9EO1 - chains A and C of the 4 polymer chains in the assembly; structure by electron microscopy, 3.20 A resolution.

[Chain A]
Name: Fanconi-associated nuclease 1
Source organism: Homo sapiens
Notes: EC 3.1.21.-, 3.1.4.1
Reference sequence: Q9Y2M0 (FAN1_HUMAN); residues 372-1007 here = UniProt positions 372-1007
Sequence (636 residues; each row starts with the number of its first residue):
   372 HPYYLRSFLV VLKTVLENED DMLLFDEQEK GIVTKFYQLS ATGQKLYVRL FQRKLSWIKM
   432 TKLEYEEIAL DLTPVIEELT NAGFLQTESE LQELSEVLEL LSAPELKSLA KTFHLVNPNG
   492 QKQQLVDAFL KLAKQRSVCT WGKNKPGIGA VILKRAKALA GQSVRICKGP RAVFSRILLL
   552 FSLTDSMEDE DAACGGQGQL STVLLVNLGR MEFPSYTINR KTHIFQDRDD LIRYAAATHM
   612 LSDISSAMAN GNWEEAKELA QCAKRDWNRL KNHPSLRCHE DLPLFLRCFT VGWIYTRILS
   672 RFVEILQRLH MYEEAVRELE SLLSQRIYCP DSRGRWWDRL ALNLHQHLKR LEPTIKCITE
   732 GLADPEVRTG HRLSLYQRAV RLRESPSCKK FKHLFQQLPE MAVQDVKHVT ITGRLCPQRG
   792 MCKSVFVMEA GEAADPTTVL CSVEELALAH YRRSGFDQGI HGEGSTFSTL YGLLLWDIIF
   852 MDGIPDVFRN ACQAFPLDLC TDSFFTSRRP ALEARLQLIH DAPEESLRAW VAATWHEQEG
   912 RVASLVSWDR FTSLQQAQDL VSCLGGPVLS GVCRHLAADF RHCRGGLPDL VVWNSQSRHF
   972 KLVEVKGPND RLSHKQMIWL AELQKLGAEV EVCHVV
Not modelled in the structure: 507-518, 556-575, 785-812
Curated features (UniProtKB/Swiss-Prot):
  - binding site (Mn(2+)): Glu-834, Asp-960, Glu-975, Val-976
Reported in the primary citation:
  - binding site for post-nick (17-nt DNA): Arg-706, His-742, Arg-952, Lys-986
  - mutagenesis - D960A: abolished catalytic activity
  - mutagenesis - R507H: unchanged binding to DNA
  - mutagenesis - R507H (K_d_ = 2.3 +/- 1.2 uM): decreased binding to PCNA

[Chain C]
Molecule: pre-nick (14-nt DNA)
Source organism: Homo sapiens
Sequence (14 nucleotides; each row starts with the number of its first residue):
     4 GACACGAGTG GCTT

[Interface between chain A and chain C]
Pairs across the interface (14):
  Tyr-374(A) with DC15(C), sugar contact; DT16(C), hydrogen bond to the phosphate; DT17(C), phosphate contact
  Arg-420(A) with DC15(C), sugar contact; DT16(C), salt bridge to the phosphate
  Arg-424(A) with DG14(C), salt bridge to the phosphate; DC15(C), salt bridge to the phosphate
  Lys-425(A) with DG13(C), salt bridge to the phosphate; DG14(C), hydrogen bond to the phosphate
  Tyr-436(A) with DC15(C), phosphate contact
  Val-577(A) with DT16(C), sugar contact; DT17(C), base contact
  Asn-578(A) with DT17(C), base contact
  Arg-581(A) with DT17(C), base contact
Other interface residues (no listed pair), chain A (9 interface residues in all): Gln-423
Other interface residues (no listed pair), chain C (6 interface residues in all): DT12

[Overview]
Chain A and chain C form an interface of 9 and 6 residues respectively, with 2 hydrogen bonds and 4 salt
bridges. Polar contacts include Tyr-374(A)/DT16(C), Lys-425(A)/DG14(C) and Arg-420(A)/DT16(C). The paper
reports a binding site for post-nick (17-nt DNA) at Arg-706(A), His-742(A) and Arg-952(A) among others; D960A
of chain A abolishes catalytic activity.
Chain A is Fanconi-associated nuclease 1 and chain C is pre-nick (14-nt DNA), both from Homo sapiens; the
structure, Cryo_EM structure of human FAN1 in complex with 5' flap DNA substrate, was determined by electron
microscopy, deposited together with 8S5A, 9EOA and 9GY0.
